PDB entry 7ODN | X-ray diffraction, 2.33 A resolution | chains B and F of the 3 polymer chains in the assembly

[Chain B]
Name: Tubulin beta-3 chain
Organism: Bos taurus
UniProt: Q2T9S0 (TBB3_BOVIN); the author numbering skips numbers that UniProt does not, so the offset changes along the chain: 1-42 = UniProt 1-42; 45-360 = UniProt 43-358; 369-460 = UniProt 359-450
Sequence (450 residues; each row starts with the number of its first residue; note: 10 numbers in that range are skipped by the numbering (no residue carries them; nothing is unmodelled there)):
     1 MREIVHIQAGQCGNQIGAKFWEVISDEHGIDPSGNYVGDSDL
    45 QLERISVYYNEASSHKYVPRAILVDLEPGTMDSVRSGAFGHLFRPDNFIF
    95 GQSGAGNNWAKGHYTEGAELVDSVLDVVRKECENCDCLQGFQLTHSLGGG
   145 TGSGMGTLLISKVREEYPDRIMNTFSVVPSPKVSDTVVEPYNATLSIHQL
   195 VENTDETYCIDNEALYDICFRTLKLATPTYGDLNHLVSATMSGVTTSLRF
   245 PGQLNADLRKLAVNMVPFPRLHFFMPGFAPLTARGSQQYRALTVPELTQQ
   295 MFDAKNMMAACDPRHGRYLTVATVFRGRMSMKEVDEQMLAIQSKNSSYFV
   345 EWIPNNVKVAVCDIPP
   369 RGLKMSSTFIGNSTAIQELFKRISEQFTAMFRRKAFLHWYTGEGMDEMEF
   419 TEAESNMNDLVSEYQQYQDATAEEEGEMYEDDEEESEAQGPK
Disordered / not traced: 1, 281-284, 442-460
Residues lining bound ligands:
  - GDP (guanosine-5'-diphosphate): Gly10, Gln11, Cys12, Gln15, Ile16, Asp69, Ala99, Asn101, Ser140, Gly142, Gly143, Gly144, Thr145, Gly146, Val171, Pro173, Val177, Ser178, Asp179, Glu183, Asn206, Leu209, Tyr224, Leu227, Asn228
  - Mebendazole (V95; methyl N-(6-benzoyl-1H-benzimidazol-2-yl)carbamate): Tyr52, Gln136, Asn167, Phe169, Glu200, Tyr202, Val238, Thr239, Ser241, Leu242, Leu248, Leu252, Leu255, Met259, Ala316, Thr317, Val318, Lys352, Val353, Ala354, Ile378
UniProt features mapped onto this chain:
  - motif: Met1 to Ile4 (MREI motif)
  - binding site (GTP): Gln11, Glu71, Ser140, Gly144, Thr145, Gly146, Asn206, Asn228
  - binding site (Mg(2+)): Glu71
  - modified residue: Ser174 (Phosphoserine), Glu448 (5-glutamyl polyglutamate), Ser454 (Phosphoserine)
Reported in the primary citation:
  - binding site for Mebendazole: Asn167, Glu200, Leu248, Leu255, Ala316, Ala354

[Chain F]
Name: Designed Ankyrin Repeat Protein (DARPIN) D1
Organism: synthetic construct
Notes: antibody fragment or engineered binder
Sequence (180 residues; numbered -10 to 169; the number before each row is that of its first residue; numbers below 1 keep their minus sign (Met-10 is residue -10)):
   -10 MKKNHHHHHHGSGLEVLFQGPGSDLGKKLLEAARAGQDDEVRILMANGAD
    40 VNATDASGLTPLHLAATYGHLEIVEVLLKHGADVNAIDIMGSTPLHLAAL
    90 IGHLEIVEVLLKHGADVNAVDTWGDTPLHLAAIMGHLEIVEVLLKHGADV
   140 NAQDKFGKTAFDISIDNGNEDLAEILQKLN
Disordered / not traced: -10 to 12, 168-169

[Chain B / chain F interface]
Residue-residue contacts (30; chain B residue first):
  Pro175(B) - Met123(F)
  Pro175(B) - Gly124(F)
  Lys176(B) - Asn158(F)  hydrogen bond
  Lys176(B) - Asp160(F)  salt bridge
  Val181(B) - Ile90(F)
  Val181(B) - Met123(F)  hydrophobic
  Val181(B) - His125(F)
  Arg215(B) - Glu159(F)  salt bridge
  Arg215(B) - Asp160(F)  salt bridge
  Arg215(B) - Glu163(F)  salt bridge
  Glu393(B) - Ile122(F)
  Glu393(B) - Ile152(F)
  Glu393(B) - Asn156(F)
  Gln394(B) - Ile122(F)  hydrogen bond (side chain-backbone)
  Gln394(B) - Met123(F)
  Ala397(B) - Leu89(F)  hydrophobic
  Ala397(B) - Ile122(F)  hydrophobic
  Met398(B) - Leu89(F)  hydrophobic
  Met398(B) - Ile90(F)  hydrophobic
  Met398(B) - Met123(F)  hydrophobic
  Arg400(B) - Trp112(F)
  Arg400(B) - Asp114(F)  salt bridge
  Arg401(B) - Leu86(F)
  Arg401(B) - Asp110(F)  salt bridge
  Arg401(B) - Trp112(F)
  Arg401(B) - Asp114(F)  salt bridge
  Arg401(B) - Leu119(F)
  Phe404(B) - Tyr57(F)
  Phe404(B) - Ile90(F)  hydrophobic
  His406(B) - Arg23(F)
Also at the interface, not in a pair above, chain B (16 interface residues in all): Pro184, Tyr210, Arg390, Ala403
Also at the interface, not in a pair above, chain F (21 interface residues in all): Ser81, Leu126

[In short]
Chain B and chain F form an interface of 16 and 21 residues respectively, with 2 hydrogen bonds and 7 salt
bridges. Polar pairs include Lys176(B)-Asp160(F), Arg215(B)-Glu159(F) and Arg215(B)-Asp160(F). Bound to chain
B: GDP and Mebendazole. The paper reports a binding site for Mebendazole at Asn167(B), Glu200(B) and Leu248(B)
among others.
Here chain B is Tubulin beta-3 chain (Bos taurus) and chain F is Designed Ankyrin Repeat Protein (DARPIN) D1
(synthetic construct). Entry 7ODN (Crystal structure of TD1-mebendazole complex) was determined by X-ray
diffraction, deposited together with 7OGN.
